PDB entry 3JCK | electron microscopy, 3.50 A resolution | chains B and F of the 9 polymer chains in the assembly

Chain B:
Molecule: 26S proteasome regulatory subunit RPN5
Source organism: Saccharomyces cerevisiae S288c
UniProt: Q12250 (RPN5_YEAST); residue numbers follow UniProt; this construct covers 1-445
Amino-acid sequence (445 residues; numbered 1 to 445; the number before each row is that of its first residue):
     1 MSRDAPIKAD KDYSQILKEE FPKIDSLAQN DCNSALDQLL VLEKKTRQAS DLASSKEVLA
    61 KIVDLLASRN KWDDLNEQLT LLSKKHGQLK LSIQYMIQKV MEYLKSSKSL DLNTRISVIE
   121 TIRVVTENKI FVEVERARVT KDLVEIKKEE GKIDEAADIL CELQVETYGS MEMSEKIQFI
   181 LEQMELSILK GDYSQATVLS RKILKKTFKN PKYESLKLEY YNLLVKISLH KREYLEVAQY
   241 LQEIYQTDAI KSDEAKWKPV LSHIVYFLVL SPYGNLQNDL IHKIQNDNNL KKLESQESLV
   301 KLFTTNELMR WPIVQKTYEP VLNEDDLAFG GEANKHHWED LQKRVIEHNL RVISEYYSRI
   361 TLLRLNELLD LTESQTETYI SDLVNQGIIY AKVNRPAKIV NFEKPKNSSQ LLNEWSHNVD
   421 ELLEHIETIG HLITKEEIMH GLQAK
Unresolved in the structure: 1-30, 87-92, 441-445
Swiss-Prot annotation at these positions:
  - modified residue: Ser2 (N-acetylserine)
From the paper describing this entry:
  - mutagenesis - Y273A, H282A, H282A/K283A, K283A: increased catalytic activity
  - Zn2+ coordination through a water molecule: Asn275
  - mutagenesis - N275A: increased catalytic activity with Ubiquitin carboxyl-terminal hydrolase RPN11

Chain F:
Molecule: 26S proteasome regulatory subunit RPN9
Source organism: Saccharomyces cerevisiae S288c
UniProt: Q04062 (RPN9_YEAST); numbering as in UniProt (aligned over 1-393)
Amino-acid sequence (393 residues; each row starts with the number of its first residue):
     1 MFNNHEIDTI LSTLRMEADP SLHPLFEQFE KFYEEKLWFQ LSESLTKFFD DAKSTPLRLR
    61 LYDNFVSKFY DKINQLSVVK YLLASLKDSK DFDESLKYLD DLKAQFQELD SKKQRNNGSK
   121 DHGDGILLID SEIARTYLLK NDLVKARDLL DDLEKTLDKK DSIPLRITNS FYSTNSQYFK
   181 FKNDFNSFYY TSLLYLSTLE PSTSITLAER QQLAYDLSIS ALLGDKIYNF GELLHHPIME
   241 TIVNDSNYDW LFQLLNALTV GDFDKFDSLI KVQISKIPIL AQHESFLRQK ICLMTLIETV
   301 FVKNIRMLSF EDISKATHLP KDNVEHLVMR AISLGLLKGS IDQVNELVTI SWVQPRIISG
   361 DQITKMKDRL VEWNDQVEKL GKKMEARGQS IWV
Unresolved in the structure: 1-5

Interface between chain B and chain F:
Residue-residue contacts (22):
  Asn288(B) - Lys155(F)
  Asn306(B) - Ser333(F)
  Leu308(B) - His326(F)
  Leu308(B) - Met329(F)  hydrophobic
  Tyr356(B) - Met329(F)  hydrophobic
  Tyr356(B) - Ile332(F)  hydrophobic
  Tyr356(B) - Ser340(F)
  Tyr356(B) - Ile341(F)  hydrogen bond (backbone-backbone)
  Tyr357(B) - Glu325(F)  hydrogen bond
  Tyr357(B) - Met329(F)  hydrophobic
  Tyr357(B) - Ile341(F)
  Ser358(B) - Ile341(F)  hydrogen bond (backbone-backbone)
  Ser358(B) - Asp342(F)
  Arg359(B) - Ile341(F)
  Arg359(B) - Asp342(F)
  Arg359(B) - Gln343(F)  hydrogen bond (backbone-backbone)
  Arg359(B) - Val344(F)
  Arg359(B) - Asn345(F)
  Ile360(B) - Gln343(F)
  Arg364(B) - Glu325(F)  salt bridge
  Arg364(B) - Gln343(F)
  Ile399(B) - Val344(F)  hydrophobic
Also at the interface, not in a pair above, chain B (13 interface residues in all): Glu307, Thr361, Leu422
Also at the interface, not in a pair above, chain F (15 interface residues in all): Asp151, Arg330, Trp373

Overview:
Chain B and chain F form an interface of 13 and 15 residues respectively; the contacts include 4 hydrogen
bonds and 1 salt bridge. Among the polar pairs are Arg364(B)-Glu325(F), Tyr357(B)-Glu325(F) and
Tyr356(B)-Ile341(F). From the paper: Y273A, H282A and H282A/K283A of chain B, among others, increase catalytic
activity; water-mediated Zn2+ coordination by Asn275(B); 5 substitutions were tested in all.
Chain B is 26S proteasome regulatory subunit RPN5 and chain F is 26S proteasome regulatory subunit RPN9, both
from Saccharomyces cerevisiae S288c; the structure, Structure of the yeast 26S proteasome lid sub-complex, was
determined by electron microscopy.
